7TJ2 - chains A and C of the 8 polymer chains in the assembly; structure by electron microscopy, 3.20 A resolution.

# Chain A (and C)
Molecule: Uridylate-specific endoribonuclease nsp15
From: Severe acute respiratory syndrome coronavirus 2
Notes: EC 4.6.1.-; chain C of this document is another copy of the same molecule, construct and numbering; everything in this record applies to it too
UniProt: P0DTD1 (R1AB_SARS2); residues 2-347 here correspond to UniProt positions 6453-6798 (UniProt number = residue number + 6451)
Chain sequence (350 residues; numbered -2 to 347; the number before each row is that of its first residue; numbers below 1 keep their minus sign (Ser-2 is residue -2)):
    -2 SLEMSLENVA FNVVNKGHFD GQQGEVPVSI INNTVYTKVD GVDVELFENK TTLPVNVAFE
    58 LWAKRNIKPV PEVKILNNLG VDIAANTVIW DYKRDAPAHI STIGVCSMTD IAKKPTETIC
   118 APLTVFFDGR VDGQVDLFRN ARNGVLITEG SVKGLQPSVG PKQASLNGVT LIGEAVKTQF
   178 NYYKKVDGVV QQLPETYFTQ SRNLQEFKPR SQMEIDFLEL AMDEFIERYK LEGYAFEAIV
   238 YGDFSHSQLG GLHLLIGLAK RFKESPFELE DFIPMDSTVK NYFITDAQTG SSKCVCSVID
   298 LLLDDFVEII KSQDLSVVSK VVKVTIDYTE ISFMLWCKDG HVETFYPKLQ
Disordered / not traced: -2, 347 (chain C: -2, 346-347)
Construct notes: expression tag (-2 to 1); engineered mutation Ala235 (His6686 in P0DTD1)
From the paper describing this entry:
  - binding site for the 52-nt RNA strand: Trp333
  - catalytic residues: His250, Lys290
  - mutagenesis - H235A: abolished catalytic activity
  - mutagenesis - W333A: decreased catalytic activity on ssRNA
  - mutagenesis - W333A: decreased catalytic activity on dsRNA
  - mutagenesis - E340A: increased catalytic activity

# Interface between chain A and chain C
Contacting residue pairs (46; chain A residue first):
  Asn30(A) - Asn29(C)  hydrogen bond
  Lys47(A) - Tyr33(C)  hydrogen bond (backbone-side chain)
  Thr48(A) - Tyr33(C)
  Thr49(A) - Ile28(C)
  Thr49(A) - Asp40(C)
  Arg91(A) - Val39(C)
  Arg91(A) - Asp40(C)  hydrogen bond (side chain-backbone)
  Ala95(A) - Val39(C)
  Ser242(A) - Ala172(C)
  His243(A) - Ala172(C)
  Pro263(A) - Glu203(C)
  Glu265(A) - Val166(C)
  Glu267(A) - Trp59(C)
  Glu267(A) - Arg62(C)  salt bridge
  Phe269(A) - Val10(C)
  Phe269(A) - Val11(C)
  Phe269(A) - Gly14(C)
  Phe269(A) - Leu43(C)
  Ile270(A) - Val11(C)
  Ile270(A) - Val41(C)  hydrophobic
  Pro271(A) - Val41(C)
  Pro271(A) - Glu42(C)
  Met272(A) - Val36(C)  hydrophobic
  Met272(A) - Val41(C)  hydrophobic
  Phe280(A) - Arg62(C)
  Phe280(A) - Ile64(C)  hydrophobic
  Phe280(A) - Asn164(C)
  Thr282(A) - Leu163(C)
  Thr282(A) - Asn164(C)  hydrogen bond
  Thr282(A) - Val166(C)
  Asp283(A) - Leu168(C)
  Ala284(A) - Val166(C)  hydrophobic
  Ala284(A) - Leu168(C)
  Gln285(A) - Ile169(C)
  Gln285(A) - Glu171(C)
  Thr286(A) - Glu171(C)  hydrogen bond (backbone-backbone)
  Thr286(A) - Ala172(C)  hydrogen bond (backbone-backbone)
  Gly287(A) - Leu163(C)
  Gly287(A) - Leu168(C)
  Gly287(A) - Val173(C)
  Ser289(A) - Asn164(C)
  Cys291(A) - Lys13(C)
  Cys291(A) - His15(C)
  Cys291(A) - Ile64(C)  hydrophobic
  Val292(A) - Asn12(C)
  Val292(A) - Lys13(C)
Also at the interface, not in a pair above, chain A (26 interface residues in all): Ser244
Also at the interface, not in a pair above, chain C (28 interface residues in all): Gly170

# In short
26 residues of chain A face 28 of chain C across their interface; the contacts include 6 hydrogen bonds and 1
salt bridge. Polar pairs include Glu267(A)-Arg62(C), Asn30(A)-Asn29(C) and Lys47(A)-Tyr33(C). The paper
reports catalytic residues His250(A) and Lys290(A); H235A of chain A abolishes catalytic activity; 3
substitutions were tested in all.
Chain A and chain C are both Uridylate-specific endoribonuclease nsp15 (Severe acute respiratory syndrome
coronavirus 2); the structure, SARS-CoV-2 endoribonuclease Nsp15 bound to dsRNA, was determined by electron
microscopy (same publication as 7TQV).
